Entry 8DWU (electron microscopy, 3.40 A resolution); this record covers chains A and B of the 9 polymer chains in the assembly.

Chain A (and B):
Protein: Speckle-type POZ protein
From: Homo sapiens
Notes: chain B of this document is another copy of the same molecule, construct and numbering; everything in this record applies to it too
UniProtKB: O43791 (SPOP_HUMAN); residues 1-374 here = UniProt positions 1-374
Amino-acid sequence (374 residues; row label = number of the first residue in the row):
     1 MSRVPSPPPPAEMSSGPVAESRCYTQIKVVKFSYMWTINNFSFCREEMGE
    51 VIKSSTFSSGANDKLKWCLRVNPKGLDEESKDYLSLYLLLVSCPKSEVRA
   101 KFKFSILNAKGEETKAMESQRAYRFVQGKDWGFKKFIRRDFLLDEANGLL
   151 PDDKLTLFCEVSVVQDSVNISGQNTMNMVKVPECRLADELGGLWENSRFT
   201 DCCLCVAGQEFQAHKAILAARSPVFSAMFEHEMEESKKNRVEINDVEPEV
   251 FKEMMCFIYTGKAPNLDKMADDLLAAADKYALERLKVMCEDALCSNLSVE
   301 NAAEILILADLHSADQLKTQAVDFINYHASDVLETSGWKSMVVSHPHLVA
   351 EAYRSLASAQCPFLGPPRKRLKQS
Disordered / not traced: 1-13, 265-374 (chain B: 1-13, 358-374)
Differences from the reference sequence: engineered mutation Arg22 (Trp in O43791)
UniProt features mapped onto this chain:
  - region: Tyr123 to Phe133 (Important for binding substrate proteins), Leu186 to Ile217 (Important for homodimerization)
  - natural variant: Thr25 (T25A: In NSDVS2), Tyr83 (Y83C: In NSDVS2), Arg121 (R121Q: In NSDVS1), Gly132 (G132V: In NSDVS2), Arg138 (R138C: In NSDVS2), Asp144 (D144N: In NSDVS1)
  - mutagenesis: Tyr87 (Y87A: Strongly reduced affinity for substrate proteins), Tyr123 (Y123A: Strongly reduced affinity for substrate proteins), Asp130 (D130A: Strongly reduced affinity for substrate proteins), Trp131 (W131A: Strongly reduced affinity for substrate proteins), Phe133 (F133A: Strongly reduced affinity for substrate proteins), Leu186 (L186D: Strongly reduced homodimerization. Reduces the activity of the cullin-RING-based BCR (BTB-CUL3-RBX1) E3 ubiquitin-protein ligase complex), Leu190 (L190D: Strongly reduced homodimerization. Reduces the activity of the cullin-RING-based BCR (BTB-CUL3-RBX1) E3 ubiquitin-protein ligase complex), Leu193 (L193D: Strongly reduced homodimerization. Reduces the activity of the cullin-RING-based BCR (BTB-CUL3-RBX1) E3 ubiquitin-protein ligase complex), Ile217 (I217K: Strongly reduced homodimerization. Reduces the activity of the cullin-RING-based BCR (BTB-CUL3-RBX1) E3 ubiquitin-protein ligase complex)
Reported in the primary citation:
  - self-association interface (contacts with another copy of this molecule): Arg22
  - mutagenesis - W22R: decreased catalytic activity
  - mutagenesis - W22R, E78K: increased catalytic activity on BRD3
  - mutagenesis - W22R, E78K: increased stability
  - disease-associated variants - W22R, E78K: increased catalytic activity on BRD3
  - disease-associated variants - W22R, E78K: increased stability
  - disease-associated variants - R45L, R45W, E47K, E78K, S80R, Y327C, Y327F (citing earlier work)
  - mutagenesis - W131G: increased stability (proposed by the authors, not directly observed)
  - disease-associated variants - W131G: decreased stability

How chain A and chain B interact:
Residue-residue contacts - 65 pairs, chain A then chain B:
  Ser14(A) - Lys115(B)
  Ser14(A) - Ala116(B)  hydrogen bond (backbone-backbone)
  Ser14(A) - Met117(B)
  Gly16(A) - Met117(B)
  Gly16(A) - Glu118(B)
  Pro17(A) - Met117(B)
  Pro17(A) - Phe133(B)
  Val18(A) - Phe133(B)
  Ala19(A) - Tyr123(B)  hydrophobic
  Ala19(A) - Trp131(B)
  Ala19(A) - Gly132(B)
  Ala19(A) - Phe133(B)  hydrophobic
  Glu20(A) - Tyr87(B)  hydrogen bond
  Glu20(A) - Trp131(B)
  Glu20(A) - Gly132(B)  hydrogen bond (backbone-backbone)
  Glu20(A) - Lys134(B)  salt bridge
  Ser21(A) - Lys129(B)  hydrogen bond
  Ser21(A) - Asp130(B)
  Ser21(A) - Trp131(B)
  Arg22(A) - Arg70(B)
  Arg22(A) - Leu76(B)
  Arg22(A) - Tyr87(B)
  Arg22(A) - Asp130(B)
  Cys23(A) - Lys129(B)
  Cys23(A) - Asp130(B)
  Leu76(A) - Arg22(B)
  Tyr87(A) - Glu20(B)
  Tyr87(A) - Arg22(B)
  Lys95(A) - Asn62(B)
  Lys95(A) - Gln165(B)
  Ser96(A) - Ser96(B)
  Glu97(A) - Ser96(B)
  Glu97(A) - Arg99(B)  salt bridge
  Glu97(A) - Gln165(B)
  Glu97(A) - Asp166(B)
  Arg99(A) - Glu97(B)  salt bridge
  Arg99(A) - Arg124(B)
  Ala116(A) - Ser14(B)  hydrogen bond (backbone-side chain)
  Ala116(A) - Ser15(B)
  Met117(A) - Ser15(B)
  Met117(A) - Gly16(B)
  Glu118(A) - Gly16(B)
  Tyr123(A) - Val18(B)
  Tyr123(A) - Ala19(B)
  Arg124(A) - Arg99(B)
  Val126(A) - Asp166(B)
  Val126(A) - Val168(B)  hydrophobic
  Lys129(A) - Ser21(B)  hydrogen bond
  Lys129(A) - Cys23(B)
  Lys129(A) - Val168(B)
  Asp130(A) - Ser21(B)
  Trp131(A) - Ala19(B)
  Trp131(A) - Glu20(B)
  Trp131(A) - Ser21(B)
  Gly132(A) - Ala19(B)
  Gly132(A) - Glu20(B)  hydrogen bond (backbone-backbone)
  Phe133(A) - Pro17(B)
  Phe133(A) - Val18(B)
  Phe133(A) - Ala19(B)  hydrophobic
  Gln165(A) - Lys95(B)
  Gln165(A) - Glu97(B)
  Asp166(A) - Glu97(B)
  Asp166(A) - Val126(B)
  Val168(A) - Val126(B)  hydrophobic
  Val168(A) - Lys129(B)
Interface residues without a listed pair, chain A (36 interface residues in all): Arg70, Asp77, Phe102, Gln127, Lys134, Val164, Ser167
Interface residues without a listed pair, chain B (39 interface residues in all): Phe102, Thr114, Gln120, Gln127, Val164

Overview:
Chain A and chain B form an interface of 36 and 39 residues respectively; the contacts include 7 hydrogen
bonds and 3 salt bridges. Polar pairs include Glu20(A)-Lys134(B), Glu97(A)-Arg99(B) and Glu20(A)-Tyr87(B).
UniProt lists 9 mutagenesis sites on chain A. The paper reports that W22R, E78K and W131G of chain A increase
stability; a self-association interface involving Arg22(A).
Both chains are Speckle-type POZ protein (Homo sapiens). Entry 8DWU (SPOP W22R Form 1) was determined by
electron microscopy together with 8DWS, 8DWT and 8DWV from the same study.
